5ER7 - chains B and A; structure by X-ray diffraction, 3.29 A resolution.

== Chain B (and A) ==
Protein: Gap junction beta-2 protein
Source organism: Homo sapiens
Notes: fragment: full length protein; chain A of this document is another copy of the same molecule, construct and numbering; everything in this record applies to it too
Reference sequence: P29033 (CXB2_HUMAN); residues 1-226 here = UniProt positions 1-226
Chain sequence (226 residues; row label = number of the first residue in the row):
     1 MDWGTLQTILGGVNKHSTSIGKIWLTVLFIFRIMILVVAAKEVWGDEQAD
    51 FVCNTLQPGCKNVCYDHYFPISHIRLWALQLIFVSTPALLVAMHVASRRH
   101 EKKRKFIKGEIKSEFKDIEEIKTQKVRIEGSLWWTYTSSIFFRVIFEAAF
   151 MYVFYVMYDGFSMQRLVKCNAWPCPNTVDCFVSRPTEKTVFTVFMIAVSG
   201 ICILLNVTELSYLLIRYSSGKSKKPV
Disordered / not traced: 1-18, 96-134, 214-226 (chain A: 1-18, 96-134, 217-226)
Disulfides: Cys53-Cys180, Cys60-Cys174, Cys64-Cys169
Sequence notes: engineered mutation Ser97 (Tyr in P29033), Ser211 (Cys in P29033), Ser218 (Cys in P29033)
Metal / ion sites: Ca2+ site 1: Glu42 (shared with Gly45(A), Glu47(A) of chain A); Ca2+ site 2: Gly45, Glu47 (shared with Glu42(A) of chain A)
Swiss-Prot annotation at these positions:
  - binding site (Ca(2+)): Glu42, Gly45, Glu47
  - natural variant: Gly12 (G12R: In KIDAD), Ser17 (S17F: In KIDAD), Trp24 to Val226 (deletion: In DFNB1A), Arg32 (R32H: In DFNB1A; R32L), Met34 (M34T: In DFNB1A), Val37 (V37I: In DFNB1A), Trp44 (W44C: In DFNA3A; W44S: In DFNA3A), Gly45 (G45E: In DFNB1A), Asp46 to Gln48 (sequence variant, change not given here; May contribute to deafness), Asp46 (D46E: In DFNA3A), Asp50 (D50N: In KIDAD and HID syndrome; D50Y: In KIDAD), Asn54 (N54K: In BAPS), 32 further natural variant entries in UniProt
  - mutagenesis: Asp2 to Leu10 (Strongly reduced insertion into the cell membrane and strongly reduced gap junction plaque assembly), Asp2 to Gln7 (Loss of gap junction ion conductance), Met34 (M34A: Loss of gap junction ion conductance, probably due to very low open probability of the channels. Can form functional channels with wild-type, but with strongly reduced channel conductance ...)
From the paper describing this entry:
  - Ca2+ coordination: Glu42, Gly45, Glu47
  - self-association interface (contacts with another copy of this molecule); pairs are residue here / residue on that copy: Glu42-Arg75 (salt bridge), Gln57-Gln57 (hydrogen bond), Asn176-Asp179 (hydrogen bond)

== Chain B / chain A interface ==
Contacting residue pairs (44):
  Ile23(B) - Met93(A)  hydrophobic
  Ile23(B) - His94(A)
  Trp24(B) - Leu90(A)  hydrophobic
  Thr26(B) - Met93(A)
  Val27(B) - Thr86(A)
  Val27(B) - Leu89(A)  hydrophobic
  Val27(B) - Leu90(A)  hydrophobic
  Phe31(B) - Ile82(A)  hydrophobic
  Phe31(B) - Phe83(A)  hydrophobic
  Phe31(B) - Thr86(A)
  Met34(B) - Ile82(A)  hydrophobic
  Ile35(B) - Leu79(A)  hydrophobic
  Ile35(B) - Ile82(A)  hydrophobic
  Val38(B) - Arg75(A)
  Val38(B) - Ala78(A)  hydrophobic
  Glu42(B) - Glu47(A)
  Glu42(B) - Arg75(A)  salt bridge
  Val43(B) - Arg75(A)
  Asp50(B) - Asn62(A)  hydrogen bond (backbone-side chain)
  Val52(B) - Pro58(A)  hydrophobic
  Val52(B) - Gly59(A)
  Val52(B) - Asn62(A)
  Arg165(B) - Val63(A)
  Arg165(B) - Asp66(A)  salt bridge
  Leu166(B) - Trp172(A)  hydrophobic
  Asp179(B) - Trp172(A)
  Phe181(B) - Pro58(A)
  Phe181(B) - Gly59(A)
  Phe181(B) - Asn62(A)
  Phe181(B) - Trp172(A)  hydrophobic
  Phe181(B) - Pro173(A)  hydrophobic
  Ser183(B) - Asn62(A)
  Arg184(B) - Gln48(A)  hydrogen bond
  Arg184(B) - Asp66(A)
  Arg184(B) - Arg75(A)
  Pro185(B) - Asp66(A)
  Thr186(B) - Asp66(A)  hydrogen bond
  Thr186(B) - Pro70(A)  hydrogen bond (side chain-backbone)
  Glu187(B) - Pro70(A)  hydrogen bond (backbone-backbone)
  Glu187(B) - Ile71(A)
  Glu187(B) - Ser72(A)  hydrogen bond (side chain-backbone)
  Glu187(B) - Arg75(A)  salt bridge
  Val190(B) - Ile71(A)  hydrophobic
  Phe191(B) - Leu79(A)  hydrophobic
Interface residues without a listed pair, chain B (29 interface residues in all): Ile20, Lys22, Ile30, Cys53, Asn54, Phe194
Interface residues without a listed pair, chain A (27 interface residues in all): Ala40, Gln57, Tyr65, His67, Ile74

== Summary ==
29 residues of chain B face 27 of chain A across their interface; the contacts include 6 hydrogen bonds and 3
salt bridges. Polar contacts include Glu42(B)-Arg75(A), Arg165(B)-Asp66(A) and Glu187(B)-Arg75(A). From the
paper: Ca2+ coordination by Glu42(B), Gly45(B) and Glu47(B); a self-association interface involving Glu42(B),
Gln57(B) and Asn176(B) among others.
Both chains are Gap junction beta-2 protein (Homo sapiens). Entry 5ER7 (Connexin-26 Bound to Calcium) was
determined by X-ray diffraction, deposited together with 5ERA.
